5GQ1 - chains E and F of the 6 polymer chains in the assembly; structure by X-ray diffraction, 2.49 A resolution.

# Chain E (and F)
Molecule: Genome polyprotein
Organism: Enterovirus A71
Notes: engineered mutation(s): E207A, K209A; chain F of this document is another copy of the same molecule, construct and numbering; everything in this record applies to it too
Sequence (214 residues; numbered 116 to 329; the number before each row is that of its first residue):
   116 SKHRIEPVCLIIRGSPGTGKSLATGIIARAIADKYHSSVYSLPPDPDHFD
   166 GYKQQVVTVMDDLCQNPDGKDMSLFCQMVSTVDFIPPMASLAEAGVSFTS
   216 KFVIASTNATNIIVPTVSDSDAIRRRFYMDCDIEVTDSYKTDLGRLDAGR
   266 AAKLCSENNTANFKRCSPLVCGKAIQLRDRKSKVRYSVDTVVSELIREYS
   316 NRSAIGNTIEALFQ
Disordered / not traced: 116-117, 162, 180-183, 203-211, 226-237, 329 (chain F: 116-117, 157-167, 180-185, 209, 223-240, 259-260, 329)
Ion coordination: Zn2+: Cys281, Cys286
From the paper describing this entry:
  - Zn2+ coordination: Ser282
  - self-association interface (contacts with another copy of this molecule); pairs are residue here / residue on that copy: Arg144-Glu325 (salt bridge), Leu327
  - mutagenesis - K135A, I141R, S282R, I324K, F328A, F328R, F328Y: abolished catalytic activity
  - mutagenesis - C270A, C281A, C286A: decreased stability
  - mutagenesis - S282A: unchanged catalytic activity
  - mutagenesis - K135A, D176N, E325A: abolished growth
  - mutagenesis - S282A: unchanged growth
  - mutagenesis - E325A: decreased catalytic activity
  - mutagenesis - L327A, F328A, F328Y: decreased growth
  - catalytic residues: Arg241 (proposed by the authors, not directly observed)
  - catalytic residues: Arg240

# How chain E and chain F interact
Residue-residue contacts (4; chain E residue first):
  His151(E) with Gln169(F)
  Lys216(E) with Gly210(F)
  Asn322(E) with Glu208(F), hydrogen bond
  Ala326(E) with Ser205(F)
Also at the interface, not in a pair above, chain E (5 interface residues in all): Thr323
Also at the interface, not in a pair above, chain F (5 interface residues in all): Ser212

# In short
Chain E and chain F each contribute 5 residues to their interface; the contacts include 1 hydrogen bond. The
hydrogen-bonded pair is Asn322(E)-Glu208(F). Cys281(E) and Cys286(E) coordinate Zn2+. From the paper:
catalytic residues Arg241(E) and Arg240(E); K135A, I141R and S282R of chain E, among others, abolish catalytic
activity; 14 substitutions were tested in all.
Chain E and chain F are both Genome polyprotein (Enterovirus A71); the structure, Crystal structure of 2C
helicase from enterovirus 71 (EV71), was determined by X-ray diffraction together with 5GRB from the same
study.
